3T1H - chains A and Q of the 23 polymer chains in the assembly; structure by X-ray diffraction, 3.11 A resolution.

# Chain A
Molecule: 16s rRNA
Organism: Thermus thermophilus
Sequence (1513 nucleotides; each row starts with the number of its first residue; note: 4 numbers in that range are skipped by the numbering (no residue carries them; nothing is unmodelled there)):
     5 UGGAGAGUUUGAUCCUGGCUCAGGGUGAACGCUGGCGGCGUGCCUAAGAC
    55 AUGCAAGUCGUGCGGGCCGCGGGGUUUUACUCCGUGGUCAGCGGCGGACG
   105 GGUGAGUAACGCGUGGGUGACCUACCCGGAAGAGGGGGACAACCCGGGGA
   155 AACUCGGGCUAAUCCCCCAUGUGGACCCGCCCCUUGGGGUGUGUCCAAAG
   205 GGCUUUGCCCGCUUCCGGAUGGGCCCGCGUCCCAUCAGCUAGUUGGUGGG
   255 GUAAUGGCCCACCAAGGCGACGACGGGUAGCCGGUCUGAGAGGAUGGCCG
   305 GCCACAGGGGCACUGAGACACGGGCCCCACUCCUACGGGAGGCAGCAGUU
   355 AGGAAUCUUCCGCAAUGGGCGCAAGCCUGACGGAGCGACGCCGCUUGGAG
   405 GAAGAAGCCCUUCGGGGUGUAAACUCCUGAACCCGGGACGAAACCCCCGA
   455 CGAGGGGACUGACGGUACCGGGGUAAUAGCGCCGGCCAACUCCGUGCCAG
   505 CAGCCGCGGUAAUACGGAGGGCGCGAGCGUUACCCGGAUUCACUGGGCGU
   555 AAAGGGCGUGUAGGCGGCCUGGGGCGUCCCAUGUGAAAGACCACGGCUCA
   605 ACCGUGGGGGAGCGUGGGAUACGCUCAGGCUAGACGGUGGGAGAGGGUGG
   655 UGGAAUUCCCGGAGUAGCGGUGAAAUGCGCAGAUACCGGGAGGAACGCCG
   705 AUGGCGAAGGCAGCCACCUGGUCCACCCGUGACGCUGAGGCGCGAAAGCG
   755 UGGGGAGCAAACCGGAUUAGAUACCCGGGUAGUCCACGCCCUAAACGAUG
   805 CGCGCUAGGUCUCUGGGUCUCCUGGGGGCCGAAGCUAACGCGUUAAGCGC
   855 GCCGCCUGGGGAGUACGGCCGCAAGGCUGAAACUCAAAGGAAUUGACGGG
   905 GGCCCGCACAAGCGGUGGAGCAUGUGGUUUAAUUCGAAGCAACGCGAAGA
   955 ACCUUACCAGGCCUUGACAUGCUAGGGAACCCGGGUGAAAGCCUGGGGUG
  1005 CCCCGCGAGGGGAGCCCUAGCACAGGUGCUGCAUGGCCGUCGUCAGCUCG
  1055 UGCCGUGAGGUGUUGGGUUAAGUCCCGCAACGAGCGCAACCCCCGCCGUU
  1105 AGUUGCCAGCGGUUCGGCCGGGCACUCUAACGGGACUGCCCGCGAAAGCG
  1155 GGAGGAAGGAGGGGACGACGUCUGGUCAGCAUGGCCCUUACGGCCUGGGC
  1205 GACACACGUGCUACAAUGCCCACUACAAAGCGAUGCCACCCGGCAACGGG
  1255 GAGCUAAUCGCAAAAAGGUGGGCCCAGUUCGGAUUGGGGUCUGCAACCCG
  1305 ACCCCAUGAAGCCGGAAUCGCUAGUAAUCGCGGAUCAGCCAUGCCGCGGU
  1355 GAAUACGUUCCCGGGCCUUGUACACACCGCCCGUCACGCCAUGGGAGCGG
  1405 GCUCUACCCGAAGUCGCCGGGAGCCUACGGGCAGGCGCCGAGGGUAGGGC
  1455 CCGUGACUGGGGCGAAGUCGUAACAAGGUAGCUGUACCGGAAGGUGCGGC
  1505 UGGAUCA
  1516 CUUUCU
Construct notes: insertion (1517-1521)
Ion coordination: Mg2+ site 1: U12, G21, G22; Mg2+ site 2 near G21 (its only coordinating residue here); Mg2+ site 3: C48, G108; Mg2+ site 4 near A53 (its only coordinating residue here); Mg2+ site 5 near U56 (its only coordinating residue here); Mg2+ site 6: A109, G110, G284; Mg2+ site 7 near G115 (its only coordinating residue here); Mg2+ site 8: G151, G152; Mg2+ site 9 near C163 (its only coordinating residue here); Mg2+ site 10 near G175 (its only coordinating residue here); Mg2+ site 11 near U188 (its only coordinating residue here); Mg2+ site 12 near G193 (its only coordinating residue here); 81 more Mg2+ sites not listed
Residues lining bound ligands: paromomycin (PAR): C1386, G1387, U1388, C1389, A1390, C1391, G1466, C1467, G1468, A1469, A1470, G1471, U1472, C1473

# Chain Q
Name: 30S ribosomal protein S17
Organism: Thermus thermophilus
Reference sequence: P24321 (RS17_THETH); residues 1-105 here = UniProt positions 1-105
Sequence (105 residues; row label = number of the first residue in the row):
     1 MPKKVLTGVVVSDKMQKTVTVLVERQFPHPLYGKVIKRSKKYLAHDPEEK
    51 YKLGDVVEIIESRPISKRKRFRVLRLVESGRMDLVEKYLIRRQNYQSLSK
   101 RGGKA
Unresolved in the structure: 1

# Interface between chain A and chain Q
Contacting residue pairs (92; chain A residue first):
  G120(A) with Pro2(Q), hydrogen bond to the sugar; Glu61(Q), hydrogen bond to the base
  G121(A) with Pro2(Q), sugar contact; Lys3(Q), hydrogen bond to the sugar; Glu61(Q), sugar contact
  U122(A) with Lys3(Q), sugar contact
  A124(A) with Arg63(Q), salt bridge to the phosphate; Pro64(Q), base contact
  U189(A) with Ser62(Q), base contact; Arg63(Q), hydrogen bond to the base; Arg72(Q), hydrogen bond to the base
  G190(A) with Arg63(Q), base contact
  C229(A) with Pro64(Q), sugar contact; Arg70(Q), phosphate contact
  C230(A) with Glu61(Q), sugar contact; Arg70(Q), salt bridge to the phosphate
  G231(A) with Lys4(Q), hydrogen bond to the sugar; Lys40(Q), salt bridge to the phosphate; Tyr42(Q), hydrogen bond to the phosphate
  C232(A) with Arg25(Q), phosphate contact; Lys40(Q), salt bridge to the phosphate; Tyr42(Q), hydrogen bond to the phosphate
  G233(A) with Arg25(Q), salt bridge to the phosphate
  A241(A) with Leu98(Q), hydrogen bond to the sugar; Ser99(Q), hydrogen bond to the phosphate
  G242(A) with Gln96(Q), hydrogen bond to the base; Ser99(Q), hydrogen bond to the phosphate; Lys100(Q), phosphate contact
  U248(A) with Met15(Q), sugar contact; Lys67(Q), salt bridge to the phosphate; Arg68(Q), phosphate contact
  G249(A) with Met15(Q), sugar contact; Gln16(Q), hydrogen bond to the sugar; Thr18(Q), hydrogen bond to the sugar; Ser66(Q), hydrogen bond to the phosphate; Lys67(Q), phosphate contact; Arg68(Q), phosphate contact; Lys69(Q), phosphate contact
  G250(A) with Gln16(Q), sugar contact; Lys17(Q), hydrogen bond to the phosphate; Thr18(Q), phosphate contact; Ile65(Q), phosphate contact; Ser66(Q), phosphate contact; Lys69(Q), salt bridge to the phosphate
  U251(A) with Lys17(Q), salt bridge to the phosphate
  U259(A) with Arg63(Q), sugar contact; Pro64(Q), hydrogen bond to the sugar
  G260(A) with Pro64(Q), sugar contact; Ile65(Q), phosphate contact; Ser66(Q), sugar contact; Lys67(Q), hydrogen bond to the sugar
  G261(A) with Lys67(Q), phosphate contact
  C262(A) with Lys67(Q), phosphate contact
  A268(A) with Gln16(Q), hydrogen bond to the sugar
  G270(A) with Lys14(Q), phosphate contact; Met15(Q), phosphate contact
  G271(A) with Ser12(Q), hydrogen bond to the phosphate; Met15(Q), sugar contact; Thr20(Q), phosphate contact; Arg68(Q), hydrogen bond to the sugar
  C272(A) with Lys41(Q), salt bridge to the phosphate; Arg68(Q), salt bridge to the phosphate; Arg92(Q), base contact
  G273(A) with Lys41(Q), salt bridge to the phosphate; Arg92(Q), hydrogen bond to the base; Tyr95(Q), base contact; Gln96(Q), hydrogen bond to the base
  A274(A) with Arg91(Q), salt bridge to the phosphate; Tyr95(Q), hydrogen bond to the phosphate; Leu98(Q), base contact
  C275(A) with Arg38(Q), hydrogen bond to the sugar; Ser39(Q), hydrogen bond to the base; Arg91(Q), hydrogen bond to the base
  C547(A) with Leu31(Q), base contact; Tyr32(Q), sugar contact
  U565(A) with Asn94(Q), sugar contact
  A566(A) with Asn94(Q), hydrogen bond to the sugar
  G567(A) with Lys87(Q), phosphate contact
  G568(A) with Lys34(Q), hydrogen bond to the phosphate; Lys37(Q), salt bridge to the phosphate
  C569(A) with Lys34(Q), salt bridge to the phosphate
  G580(A) with Val35(Q), sugar contact
  G618(A) with Pro2(Q), sugar contact
  U619(A) with Pro2(Q), phosphate contact
  A742(A) with Asn94(Q), base contact
  G743(A) with Asn94(Q), base contact; Leu98(Q), sugar contact
  G744(A) with Gly103(Q), phosphate contact
  C745(A) with Gly103(Q), phosphate contact
  C856(A) with Lys34(Q), salt bridge to the phosphate
  G872(A) with Lys100(Q), phosphate contact
  C873(A) with Lys100(Q), salt bridge to the phosphate
Also at the interface, not in a pair above, chain A (49 interface residues in all): U247, C267, U581, G627, C630
Also at the interface, not in a pair above, chain Q (49 interface residues in all): Gln26, Pro28, Leu43, Phe71, Arg81, Ile90, Ser97

# Overview
The chain A/chain Q interface involves 49 residues from each chain, with 29 hydrogen bonds and 16 salt
bridges. Polar contacts include G120(A)-Glu61(Q), U189(A)-Arg63(Q) and U189(A)-Arg72(Q). Chain A binds
paromomycin. U12(A), G21(A) and G22(A) form the Mg2+ site 1.
Chain A is 16s rRNA and chain Q is 30S ribosomal protein S17, both from Thermus thermophilus; the structure,
Structure of the Thermus thermophilus 30S ribosomal subunit complexed with a human anti-codon stem loop (HASL)
..., was determined by X-ray diffraction (same publication as 3T1Y).
